PDB entry 1WAA | X-ray diffraction, 1.80 A resolution | chains A and F of the 6 polymer chains in the assembly

[Chain A]
Molecule: Titin
Source organism: Homo sapiens
Notes: EC 2.7.1.-; fragment: ig domain, residues 12801-12889
Reference sequence: Q8WZ42 (TITIN_HUMAN); residues 1-89 here correspond to UniProt positions 12801-12889 (UniProt number = residue number + 12800)
Chain sequence (93 residues; numbered -3 to 89; the number before each row is that of its first residue; numbers below 1 keep their minus sign (Gly-3 is residue -3)):
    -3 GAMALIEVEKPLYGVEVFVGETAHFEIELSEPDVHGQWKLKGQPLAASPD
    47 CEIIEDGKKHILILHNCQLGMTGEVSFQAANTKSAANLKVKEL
Not modelled in the structure: -3
Sequence notes: conflict Glu3 (Lys12803 in Q8WZ42), Thr78 (Ala12878 in Q8WZ42)
Bound ions: Zn2+ site 1: His20 (shared with 1 residue of chain E); Zn2+ site 2: Glu22 (shared with 2 residues of chain E); Zn2+ site 3: Asp29 (shared with 1 residue of chain B; Asp29(F) of chain F); Zn2+ site 4: His31 (shared with 1 residue of chain B); Zn2+ site 5: Glu48, His61 (shared with 1 residue of chain E); Zn2+ site 6: Glu51 (shared with 1 residue of chain D); Zn2+ site 7: Asp52 (shared with His31(F) of chain F); Zn2+ site 8: Glu88 (shared with 1 residue of chain C)
Reported in the primary citation:
  - conformationally variable residues (loop rearrangement): Asp52 to Lys55
  - contacts within the chain: Glu3-Ser26 (hydrogen bond), Lys6-Glu24 (hydrogen bond), Glu12-Lys87, Val13-Lys85 (hydrogen bond)
  - mutagenesis - V13A, F21A, L84A, V86A: decreased stability (from molecular simulation)
  - mutagenesis - V30A, F73A: unchanged stability (from molecular simulation)

[Chain F]
Molecule: Titin
Source organism: Homo sapiens
Notes: EC 2.7.1.-; fragment: ig domain, residues 12801-12889
Reference sequence: Q8WZ42 (TITIN_HUMAN); residues 1-89 here correspond to UniProt positions 12801-12889 (UniProt number = residue number + 12800)
Chain sequence (93 residues; each row starts with the number of its first residue; numbers below 1 keep their minus sign (Gly-3 is residue -3)):
    -3 GAMALIEVEKPLYGVEVFVGETAHFEIELSEPDVHGQWKLKGQPLAASPD
    47 CEIIEDGKKHILILHNCQLGMTGEVSFQAAQTKSAANLKVKEL
Sequence notes: conflict Glu3 (Lys12803 in Q8WZ42), Gln77 (Asn12877 in Q8WZ42), Thr78 (Ala12878 in Q8WZ42)
Bound ions: Zn2+ site 1: His20 (shared with 1 residue of chain C); Zn2+ site 2: Glu22 (shared with 2 residues of chain C); Zn2+ site 3: Asp29 (shared with Asp29(A) of chain A; 1 residue of chain B); Zn2+ site 4: His31 (shared with Asp52(A) of chain A); Zn2+ site 5: Glu48, His61 (shared with 1 residue of chain C); Zn2+ site 6: Glu51 (shared with 1 residue of chain E); Zn2+ site 7: Glu88 (shared with 1 residue of chain B; 1 residue of chain D)

[Interface between chain A and chain F]
Residue-residue contacts (9; chain A residue first):
  Glu5(A) - Gly-3(F)  hydrogen bond (side chain-backbone)
  Glu5(A) - Ala-2(F)  hydrogen bond (side chain-backbone)
  Glu5(A) - Met-1(F)
  Ser26(A) - Met-1(F)
  Pro28(A) - Asp29(F)
  Asp29(A) - Asp29(F)
  Asp52(A) - His31(F)  salt bridge
  Gly53(A) - Asp29(F)
  Lys54(A) - Met-1(F)
Also at the interface, not in a pair above, chain A (8 interface residues in all): Glu3
Also at the interface, not in a pair above, chain F (6 interface residues in all): Pro28

[Summary]
The interface between chain A and chain F involves 8 residues on one side and 6 on the other; the contacts
include 2 hydrogen bonds and 1 salt bridge. Polar contacts include Asp52(A)-His31(F), Glu5(A)-Gly-3(F) and
Glu5(A)-Ala-2(F). From the paper: V13A, F21A and L84A of chain A, among others, reduce stability;
conformational variability at Asp52(A); 6 substitutions were tested in all.
Chain A is Titin and chain F is Titin, both from Homo sapiens; the structure, IG27 protein domain, was
determined by X-ray diffraction.
